Entry 6WMP (electron microscopy, 2.98 A resolution); this record covers chains D and G of the 8 polymer chains in the assembly.

# Chain D
Protein: DNA-directed RNA polymerase subunit beta'
Source organism: Francisella tularensis subsp. holarctica (strain LVS)
Notes: EC 2.7.7.6
Amino-acid sequence (1604 residues; numbered 1 to 1604; the number before each row is that of its first residue):
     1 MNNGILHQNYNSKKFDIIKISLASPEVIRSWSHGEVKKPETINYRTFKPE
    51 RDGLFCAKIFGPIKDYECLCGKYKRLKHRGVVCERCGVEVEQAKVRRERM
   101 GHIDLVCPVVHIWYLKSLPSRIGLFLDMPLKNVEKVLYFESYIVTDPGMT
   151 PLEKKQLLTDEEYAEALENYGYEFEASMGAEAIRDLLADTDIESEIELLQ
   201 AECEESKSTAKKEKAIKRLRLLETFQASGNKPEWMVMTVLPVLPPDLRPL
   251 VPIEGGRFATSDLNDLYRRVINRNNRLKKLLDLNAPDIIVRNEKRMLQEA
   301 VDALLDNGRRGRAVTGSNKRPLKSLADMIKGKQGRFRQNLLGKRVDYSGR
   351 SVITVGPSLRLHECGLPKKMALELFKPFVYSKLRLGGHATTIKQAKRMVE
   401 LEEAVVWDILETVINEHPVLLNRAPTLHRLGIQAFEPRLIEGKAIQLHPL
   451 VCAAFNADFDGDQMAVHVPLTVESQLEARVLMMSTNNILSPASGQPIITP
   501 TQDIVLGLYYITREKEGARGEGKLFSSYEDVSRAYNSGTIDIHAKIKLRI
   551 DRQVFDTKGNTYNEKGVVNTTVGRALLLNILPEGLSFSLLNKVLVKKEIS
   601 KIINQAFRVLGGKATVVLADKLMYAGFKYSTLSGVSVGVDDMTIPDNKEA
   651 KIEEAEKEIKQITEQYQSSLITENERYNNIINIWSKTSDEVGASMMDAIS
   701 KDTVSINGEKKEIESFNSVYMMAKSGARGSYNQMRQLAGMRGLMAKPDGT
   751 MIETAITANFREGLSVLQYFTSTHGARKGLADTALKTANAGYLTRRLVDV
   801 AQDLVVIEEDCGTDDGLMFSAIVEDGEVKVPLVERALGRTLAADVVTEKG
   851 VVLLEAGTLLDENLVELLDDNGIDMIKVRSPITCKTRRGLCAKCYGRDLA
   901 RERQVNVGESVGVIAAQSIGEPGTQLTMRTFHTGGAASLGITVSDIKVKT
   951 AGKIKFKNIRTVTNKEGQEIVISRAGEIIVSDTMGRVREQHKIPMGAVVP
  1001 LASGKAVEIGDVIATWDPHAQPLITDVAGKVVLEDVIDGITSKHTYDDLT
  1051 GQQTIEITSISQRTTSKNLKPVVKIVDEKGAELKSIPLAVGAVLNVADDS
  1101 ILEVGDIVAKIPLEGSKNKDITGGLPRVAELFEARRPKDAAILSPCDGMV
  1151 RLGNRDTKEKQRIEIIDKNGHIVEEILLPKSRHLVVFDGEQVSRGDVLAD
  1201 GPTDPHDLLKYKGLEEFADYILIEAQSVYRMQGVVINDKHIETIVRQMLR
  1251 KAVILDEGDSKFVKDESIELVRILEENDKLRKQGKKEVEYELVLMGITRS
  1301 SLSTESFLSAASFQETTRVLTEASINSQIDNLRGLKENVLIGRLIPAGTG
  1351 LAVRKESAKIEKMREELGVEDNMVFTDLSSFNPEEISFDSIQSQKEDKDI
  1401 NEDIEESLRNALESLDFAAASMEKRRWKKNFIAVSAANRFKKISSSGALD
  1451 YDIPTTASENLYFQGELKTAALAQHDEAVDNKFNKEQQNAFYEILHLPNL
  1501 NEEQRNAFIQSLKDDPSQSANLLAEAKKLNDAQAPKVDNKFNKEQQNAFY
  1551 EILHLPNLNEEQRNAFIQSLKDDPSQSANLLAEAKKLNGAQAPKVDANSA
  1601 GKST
Disordered / not traced: 1-11, 929-1123, 1366-1604
Bound ions: Zn2+ site 1: Cys68, Cys70; Mg2+: Asp458, Asp460, Asp462 (shared with 1 residue of chain R); Zn2+ site 2: Cys811, Cys884, Cys891, Cys894

# Chain G
Molecule: DNA T-strand
Source organism: Francisella tularensis subsp. holarctica LVS
Sequence (24 nucleotides; each row starts with the number of its first residue):
     1 GGGTATTCGCCGTGTACCTCTCCT

# How chain D and chain G interact
Contacting residue pairs (23):
  Thr209(D) - DG2(G)  sugar contact
  Thr209(D) - DG3(G)  phosphate contact
  Ile253(D) - DT24(G)  base contact
  Phe258(D) - DT24(G)  sugar contact
  Ala259(D) - DT24(G)  sugar contact
  Arg309(D) - DC11(G)  salt bridge to the phosphate
  Lys332(D) - DG14(G)  salt bridge to the phosphate
  Lys332(D) - DT15(G)  salt bridge to the phosphate
  Arg337(D) - DT13(G)  salt bridge to the phosphate
  Arg344(D) - DC17(G)  salt bridge to the phosphate
  Arg350(D) - DC17(G)  sugar contact
  Ala424(D) - DT15(G)  base contact
  Pro425(D) - DG14(G)  base contact
  Pro425(D) - DT15(G)  base contact
  Thr787(D) - DG14(G)  hydrogen bond to the base
  Ala788(D) - DG14(G)  phosphate contact
  Gly791(D) - DG14(G)  sugar contact
  Tyr792(D) - DG12(G)  sugar contact
  Tyr792(D) - DT13(G)  sugar contact
  Gln1314(D) - DG12(G)  phosphate contact
  Glu1315(D) - DC11(G)  phosphate contact
  Glu1315(D) - DG12(G)  hydrogen bond to the phosphate
  Arg1318(D) - DC11(G)  sugar contact
Other interface residues (no listed pair), chain D (25 interface residues in all): Lys116, Leu118, Lys207, Ala210, Lys211, Glu254, Thr1317
Other interface residues (no listed pair), chain G (11 interface residues in all): DC10, DA16

# Overview
Chain D and chain G form an interface of 25 and 11 residues respectively; the contacts include 2 hydrogen
bonds and 5 salt bridges. Among the polar pairs are Thr787(D)-DG14(G), Glu1315(D)-DG12(G) and
Arg309(D)-DC11(G). Cys68(D) and Cys70(D) coordinate Zn2+ site 1.
Here chain D is DNA-directed RNA polymerase subunit beta' (Francisella tularensis subsp. holarctica (strain
LVS)) and chain G is DNA T-strand (Francisella tularensis subsp. holarctica LVS). Entry 6WMP (F. tularensis
RNAPs70-iglA DNA complex) was determined by electron microscopy together with 6WMU from the same study.
